PDB entry 4INR | X-ray diffraction, 2.70 A resolution | chains M and b of the 28 polymer chains in the assembly

# Chain M
Name: Proteasome component PRE4
Organism: Saccharomyces cerevisiae
Notes: EC 3.4.25.1
UniProt: P30657 (PSB4_YEAST); residues 1-233 here correspond to UniProt positions 34-266 (UniProt number = residue number + 33)
Sequence (233 residues; each row starts with the number of its first residue):
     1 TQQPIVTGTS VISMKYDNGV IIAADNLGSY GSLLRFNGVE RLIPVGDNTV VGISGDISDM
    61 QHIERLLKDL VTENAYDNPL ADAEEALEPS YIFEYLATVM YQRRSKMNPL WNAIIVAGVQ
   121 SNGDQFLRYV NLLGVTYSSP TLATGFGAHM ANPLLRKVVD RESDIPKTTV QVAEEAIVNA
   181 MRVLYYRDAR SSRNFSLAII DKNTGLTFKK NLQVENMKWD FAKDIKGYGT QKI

# Chain b
Name: Proteasome component PRE3
Organism: Saccharomyces cerevisiae
Notes: EC 3.4.25.1
UniProt: P38624 (PSB6_YEAST); residues 1-196 here correspond to UniProt positions 20-215 (UniProt number = residue number + 19)
Sequence (196 residues; row label = number of the first residue in the row):
     1 TSIMAVTFKD GVILGADSRT TTGAYIANRV TDKLTRVHDK IWCCRSGSAA DTQAIADIVQ
    61 YHLELYTSQY GTPSTETAAS VFKELCYENK DNLTAGIIVA GYDDKNKGEV YTIPLGGSVH
   121 KLPYAIAGSG STFIYGYCDK NFRENMSKEE TVDFIKHSLS QAIKWDGSSG GVIRMVVLTA
   181 AGVERLIFYP DEYEQL

# How chain M and chain b interact
Residue-residue contacts (62):
  Ser-32(M) / Trp-165(b)
  Ser-32(M) / Asp-166(b)
  Ser-32(M) / Gly-167(b)  hydrogen bond (backbone-backbone)
  Leu-33(M) / Phe-133(b)  hydrophobic
  Leu-33(M) / Trp-165(b)
  Leu-34(M) / Lys-164(b)
  Leu-34(M) / Trp-165(b)  hydrogen bond (backbone-backbone)
  Arg-35(M) / Trp-165(b)
  Phe-146(M) / Ala-24(b)
  Phe-146(M) / Tyr-25(b)  hydrophobic
  Tyr-185(M) / Glu-194(b)  hydrogen bond
  Tyr-186(M) / Ile-26(b)
  Tyr-186(M) / Arg-29(b)
  Arg-187(M) / Ala-24(b)
  Arg-187(M) / Tyr-25(b)
  Arg-187(M) / Ile-26(b)  hydrogen bond (backbone-backbone)
  Arg-187(M) / Ala-27(b)  hydrogen bond (side chain-backbone)
  Arg-187(M) / Arg-29(b)
  Asp-188(M) / Ala-24(b)
  Asp-188(M) / Ile-26(b)
  Ala-189(M) / Arg-19(b)
  Ala-189(M) / Thr-21(b)
  Ala-189(M) / Ala-24(b)  hydrogen bond (backbone-backbone)
  Ala-189(M) / Ile-26(b)
  Ala-189(M) / Gly-167(b)
  Arg-190(M) / Gly-167(b)
  Arg-193(M) / Asp-191(b)  salt bridge
  Arg-193(M) / Glu-194(b)  salt bridge
  Lys-218(M) / Arg-29(b)  hydrogen bond (backbone-side chain)
  Trp-219(M) / Arg-29(b)
  Trp-219(M) / Gly-171(b)
  Trp-219(M) / Val-172(b)  hydrophobic
  Trp-219(M) / Tyr-189(b)
  Trp-219(M) / Pro-190(b)
  Asp-220(M) / Tyr-189(b)
  Phe-221(M) / Arg-29(b)
  Phe-221(M) / Val-30(b)  hydrophobic
  Ala-222(M) / Val-30(b)  hydrophobic
  Ala-222(M) / Val-172(b)  hydrophobic
  Ala-222(M) / Arg-174(b)  hydrogen bond (backbone-side chain)
  Ala-222(M) / Ile-187(b)
  Lys-223(M) / Ile-187(b)
  Lys-223(M) / Tyr-189(b)
  Ile-225(M) / Val-30(b)  hydrophobic
  Ile-225(M) / Arg-174(b)  hydrogen bond (backbone-side chain)
  Lys-226(M) / Asp-32(b)
  Lys-226(M) / Arg-185(b)
  Gly-227(M) / Asp-32(b)  hydrogen bond (backbone-side chain)
  Tyr-228(M) / Thr-35(b)
  Tyr-228(M) / Arg-45(b)
  Tyr-228(M) / Gln-53(b)  hydrogen bond (side chain-backbone)
  Tyr-228(M) / Ala-56(b)
  Tyr-228(M) / Asp-57(b)  hydrogen bond
  Gln-231(M) / Asp-32(b)
  Gln-231(M) / Leu-34(b)
  Gln-231(M) / Thr-35(b)
  Gln-231(M) / Arg-36(b)  hydrogen bond (side chain-backbone)
  Gln-231(M) / Trp-42(b)
  Gln-231(M) / Arg-185(b)
  Ile-233(M) / Arg-36(b)
  Ile-233(M) / Trp-42(b)
  Ile-233(M) / Arg-185(b)  hydrogen bond (backbone-side chain)
Interface residues without a listed pair, chain M (26 interface residues in all): Met-150, Met-217
Interface residues without a listed pair, chain b (35 interface residues in all): Gly-23, Asn-28, Ile-163, Ser-168

# Overview
Chain M and chain b form an interface of 26 and 35 residues respectively; the contacts include 14 hydrogen
bonds and 2 salt bridges. Polar contacts include Arg-193(M)/Asp-191(b), Arg-193(M)/Glu-194(b) and
Tyr-185(M)/Glu-194(b).
Here chain M is Proteasome component PRE4 and chain b is Proteasome component PRE3, both from Saccharomyces
cerevisiae. Entry 4INR (Yeast 20S proteasome in complex with the vinyl sulfone LU102) was determined by X-ray
diffraction, deposited together with 4INT and 4INU.
